PDB entry 6VZO | X-ray diffraction, 2.27 A resolution | chain A

== Chain A ==
Name: Peroxisome proliferator-activated receptor gamma
Organism: Homo sapiens
UniProtKB: P37231 (PPARG_HUMAN); residues 203-477 here correspond to UniProt positions 231-505 (UniProt number = residue number + 28)
Sequence (275 residues; each row starts with the number of its first residue):
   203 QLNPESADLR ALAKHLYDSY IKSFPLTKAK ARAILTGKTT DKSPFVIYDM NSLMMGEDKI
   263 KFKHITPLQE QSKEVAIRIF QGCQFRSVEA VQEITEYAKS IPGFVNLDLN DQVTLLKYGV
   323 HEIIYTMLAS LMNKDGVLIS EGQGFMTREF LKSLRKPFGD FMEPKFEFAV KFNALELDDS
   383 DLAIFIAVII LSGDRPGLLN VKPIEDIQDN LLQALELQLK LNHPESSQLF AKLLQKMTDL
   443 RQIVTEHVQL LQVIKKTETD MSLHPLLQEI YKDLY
Not modelled in the structure: 203-206, 265-274, 477
UniProt features mapped onto this chain:
  - motif: P467 to D475 (9aaTAD)
  - binding site (rosiglitazone): Q286 to S289, H323, H449, Y473
  - cross-link: K224 (Glycyl lysine isopeptide (Lys-Gly) (interchain with G-Cter in ubiquitin))

== Overview ==
Curated annotation (UniProt) lists 7 rosiglitazone-binding residues.
Chain A is Peroxisome proliferator-activated receptor gamma (Homo sapiens); the structure, Crystal structure
of human PPARgamma ligand binding domain (Protein delipidated by denature and refold), was determined by X-ray
diffraction (same publication as 6VZL, 6VZM, 6VZN and 7JQG).
